PDB entry 1SX4 | X-ray diffraction, 3.00 A resolution | chains R and S of the 21 polymer chains in the assembly

== Chain R (and S) ==
Molecule: groES protein
Source organism: Escherichia coli
Notes: chain S of this document is another copy of the same molecule, construct and numbering; everything in this record applies to it too
Reference sequence: P0A6F9 (CH10_ECOLI); residues 1-97 here = UniProt positions 1-97
Sequence (97 residues; numbered 1 to 97; the number before each row is that of its first residue):
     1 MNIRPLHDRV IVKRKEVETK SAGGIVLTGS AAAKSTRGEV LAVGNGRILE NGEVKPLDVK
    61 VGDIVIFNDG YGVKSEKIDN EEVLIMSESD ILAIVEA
Swiss-Prot annotation at these positions:
  - modified residue: Lys34 (N6-succinyllysine)

== Interface between chain R and chain S ==
Residue-residue contacts - 32 pairs, chain R then chain S:
  Ala22(R) - Asn80(S)
  Gly23(R) - Asn80(S)  hydrogen bond (backbone-side chain)
  Thr36(R) - Glu76(S)  hydrogen bond
  Arg37(R) - Glu76(S)  salt bridge
  Arg37(R) - Lys77(S)  hydrogen bond (side chain-backbone)
  Arg37(R) - Ile78(S)
  Glu50(R) - Glu50(S)
  Glu50(R) - Asn51(S)
  Gly52(R) - Asn51(S)
  Lys55(R) - Asn51(S)  hydrogen bond
  Asp58(R) - His7(S)
  Asp58(R) - Ile48(S)
  Ile66(R) - Ile3(S)  hydrophobic
  Ile66(R) - Glu76(S)
  Asn68(R) - Lys74(S)
  Glu88(R) - His7(S)  salt bridge
  Ile91(R) - Leu6(S)
  Leu92(R) - Pro5(S)
  Leu92(R) - Leu6(S)  hydrogen bond (backbone-backbone)
  Leu92(R) - Arg9(S)
  Leu92(R) - Ile85(S)  hydrophobic
  Ala93(R) - Arg4(S)
  Ala93(R) - Pro5(S)  hydrophobic
  Ala93(R) - Leu6(S)
  Ile94(R) - Ile3(S)
  Ile94(R) - Arg4(S)  hydrogen bond (backbone-backbone)
  Ile94(R) - Leu6(S)  hydrophobic
  Glu96(R) - Met1(S)
  Glu96(R) - Asn2(S)  hydrogen bond (backbone-backbone)
  Glu96(R) - Arg4(S)
  Ala97(R) - Met1(S)
  Ala97(R) - Asn2(S)
Other interface residues (no listed pair), chain R (21 interface residues in all): Arg47, Glu53, Val59, Val95
Other interface residues (no listed pair), chain S (19 interface residues in all): Ile11, Asn45

== Overview ==
21 residues of chain R and 19 residues of chain S are in contact, with 7 hydrogen bonds and 2 salt bridges.
Polar pairs include Arg37(R)-Glu76(S), Glu88(R)-His7(S) and Gly23(R)-Asn80(S).
Both chains are groES protein (Escherichia coli). Entry 1SX4 (GroEL-GroES-ADP7) was determined by X-ray
diffraction, deposited together with 1SS8, 1SVT and 1SX3.
